5M02 - chains A and B of the 5 polymer chains in the assembly; structure by X-ray diffraction, 1.75 A resolution.

[Chain A]
Molecule: H-2 class I histocompatibility antigen, D-B alpha chain
Organism: Mus musculus
UniProt: P01899 (HA11_MOUSE); residues 1-276 here correspond to UniProt positions 25-300 (UniProt number = residue number + 24)
Amino-acid sequence (276 residues; row label = number of the first residue in the row):
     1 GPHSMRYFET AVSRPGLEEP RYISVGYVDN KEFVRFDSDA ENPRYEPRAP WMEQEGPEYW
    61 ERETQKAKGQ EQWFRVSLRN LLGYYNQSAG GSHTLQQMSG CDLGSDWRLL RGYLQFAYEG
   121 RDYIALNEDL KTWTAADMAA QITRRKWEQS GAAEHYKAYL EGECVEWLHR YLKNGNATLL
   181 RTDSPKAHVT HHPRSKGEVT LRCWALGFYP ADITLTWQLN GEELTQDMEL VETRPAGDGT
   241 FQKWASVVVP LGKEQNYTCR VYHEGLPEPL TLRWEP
Unresolved in the structure: 195
Disulfide bonds: Cys101-Cys164, Cys203-Cys259

[Chain B]
Molecule: Beta-2-microglobulin
Organism: Mus musculus
UniProt: P01887 (B2MG_MOUSE); residues 1-99 here correspond to UniProt positions 21-119 (UniProt number = residue number + 20)
Amino-acid sequence (119 residues; each row starts with the number of its first residue; numbers below 1 keep their minus sign (Met-19 is residue -19)):
   -19 MARSVTLVFL VLVSLTGLMG IQKTPQIQVY SRHPPENGKP NILNCYVTQF HPPHIEIQML
    41 KNGKKIPKVE MSDMSFSKDW SFYILAHTEF TPTETDTYAC RVKHDSMAEP KTVYWDRDM
Unresolved in the structure: -19 to -2
Differences from the reference sequence: initiating methionine (-19); expression tag (-18 to 0); variant Asp85 (Ala105 in P01887)
Disulfide bonds: Cys25-Cys80

[How chain A and chain B interact]
Pairs across the interface - 67 pairs, chain A then chain B:
  Arg6(A) - Lys58(B)
  Phe8(A) - Phe56(B)
  Phe8(A) - Lys58(B)
  Glu9(A) - Phe56(B)
  Thr10(A) - Phe56(B)
  Thr10(A) - Phe62(B)
  Val12(A) - Pro33(B)  hydrophobic
  Val12(A) - His34(B)
  Tyr27(A) - Ser55(B)
  Arg35(A) - Asp53(B)
  Arg35(A) - Met54(B)  hydrogen bond (side chain-backbone)
  Arg35(A) - Ser55(B)  hydrogen bond
  Arg48(A) - Asp53(B)  salt bridge
  Tyr85(A) - Met-1(B)  hydrogen bond
  Ser92(A) - His34(B)  hydrogen bond
  Thr94(A) - Pro33(B)
  Gln96(A) - His31(B)
  Gln96(A) - Phe56(B)
  Gln96(A) - Trp60(B)  hydrogen bond (side chain-backbone)
  Gln96(A) - Phe62(B)
  Gln97(A) - Phe56(B)
  Gln97(A) - Trp60(B)
  Met98(A) - Phe56(B)  hydrophobic
  Met98(A) - Lys58(B)
  Met98(A) - Trp60(B)  hydrophobic
  Gln115(A) - Trp60(B)
  Phe116(A) - Trp60(B)
  Ala117(A) - Trp60(B)
  Tyr118(A) - Met-1(B)
  Glu119(A) - Met-1(B)
  Glu119(A) - Gly0(B)
  Glu119(A) - Ile1(B)  hydrogen bond (backbone-backbone)
  Glu119(A) - His31(B)
  Gly120(A) - Ile1(B)
  Gly120(A) - His31(B)  hydrogen bond (backbone-side chain)
  Arg121(A) - Met-1(B)  hydrogen bond (side chain-backbone)
  Arg121(A) - Ile1(B)
  Asp122(A) - Met-1(B)
  Asp122(A) - Trp60(B)  hydrogen bond
  Tyr123(A) - Met-1(B)  hydrophobic
  Asp137(A) - Met-1(B)
  His192(A) - Asp98(B)  salt bridge
  Arg202(A) - Asp98(B)  hydrogen bond (side chain-backbone)
  Arg202(A) - Met99(B)
  Trp204(A) - Asp98(B)
  Trp204(A) - Met99(B)
  Val231(A) - Gln8(B)
  Glu232(A) - Gln8(B)
  Glu232(A) - Thr28(B)  hydrogen bond
  Glu232(A) - Gln29(B)  hydrogen bond
  Thr233(A) - Tyr26(B)
  Arg234(A) - Gln8(B)
  Arg234(A) - Tyr10(B)
  Arg234(A) - Tyr26(B)
  Arg234(A) - Met99(B)  hydrogen bond (side chain-backbone)
  Pro235(A) - Tyr10(B)  hydrogen bond (backbone-side chain)
  Pro235(A) - Asn24(B)
  Pro235(A) - Tyr26(B)
  Pro235(A) - Leu65(B)  hydrophobic
  Ala236(A) - Arg12(B)  hydrogen bond (backbone-side chain)
  Ala236(A) - Asn24(B)  hydrogen bond (backbone-side chain)
  Gly237(A) - Arg12(B)  hydrogen bond (backbone-side chain)
  Asp238(A) - Arg12(B)
  Gln242(A) - Tyr10(B)
  Gln242(A) - Ser11(B)  hydrogen bond (side chain-backbone)
  Gln242(A) - Arg12(B)  hydrogen bond (side chain-backbone)
  Trp244(A) - Met99(B)  hydrogen bond (side chain-backbone)
Also at the interface, not in a pair above, chain A (40 interface residues in all): Ser13, Glu32, Ala136
Also at the interface, not in a pair above, chain B (26 interface residues in all): Ser57, Tyr63

[Overview]
40 residues of chain A face 26 of chain B across their interface; the contacts include 20 hydrogen bonds and 2
salt bridges. Polar pairs include Arg48(A)-Asp53(B), His192(A)-Asp98(B) and Arg35(A)-Met54(B).
Chain A is H-2 class I histocompatibility antigen, D-B alpha chain and chain B is Beta-2-microglobulin, both
from Mus musculus; the structure, Crystal structure of murine P14 TCR / H-2Db with PF, modified gp33 peptide
from LCMV, was determined by X-ray diffraction.
